Entry 8V2E (X-ray diffraction, 2.62 A resolution); this record covers chains A and C of the 3 polymer chains in the assembly.

== Chain A ==
Name: Antibody 10E8 FAB HEAVY CHAIN
Organism: Homo sapiens
Notes: antibody fragment or engineered binder
Sequence (234 residues; row label = number of the first residue in the row; a row labelled like 52A-52C holds insertion residues (52A, then the next letters in order)):
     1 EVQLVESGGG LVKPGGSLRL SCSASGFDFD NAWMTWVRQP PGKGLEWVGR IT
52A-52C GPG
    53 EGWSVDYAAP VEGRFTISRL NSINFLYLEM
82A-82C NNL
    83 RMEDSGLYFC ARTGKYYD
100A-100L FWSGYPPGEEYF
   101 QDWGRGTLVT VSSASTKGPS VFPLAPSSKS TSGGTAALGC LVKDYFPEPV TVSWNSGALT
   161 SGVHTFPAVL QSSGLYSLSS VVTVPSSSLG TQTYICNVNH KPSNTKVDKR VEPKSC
Disordered / not traced: 128-135, 189, 215-216
Disulfide bonds: Cys22-Cys92, Cys140-Cys196

== Chain C ==
Name: 10E8 epitope scaffold B055
Organism: synthetic construct
Sequence (188 residues; row label = number of the first residue in the row):
     1 ETGNVSQEDI IRALAEPLID DGMVEKEFAD HVIEREKQTP TGLQAEPVGV AIPHTMGEYV
    61 RENAISVGIL TKPVNFTGWY QSEEPVPVRV VFMLAIRNWF DITNVLNWIK RVIQDRDFMR
   121 RLLTMNDEEI YEEIYKKIKQ APNLTGIHFT KKYVRHLNGS GGSGLNDIFE AQKIEWHEGS
   181 GGHHHHHH
Disordered / not traced: 1-2, 159-188
Glycans and other covalent adducts: N-acetylglucosamine (NAG) linked to Asn75

== How chain A and chain C interact ==
Pairs across the interface (28):
  Trp33(A) with Trp99(C); Phe100(C), hydrophobic
  Arg50(A) with Phe100(C)
  Gly52C(A) with Arg97(C)
  Glu53(A) with Asn98(C); Trp99(C), hydrogen bond (side chain-backbone)
  Lys97(A) with Trp99(C)
  Tyr98(A) with Trp99(C)
  Tyr99(A) with Trp99(C), hydrophobic; Thr103(C); Asn107(C), hydrogen bond (side chain-backbone)
  Asp100(A) with Tyr80(C), hydrogen bond
  Phe100A(A) with Leu43(C), hydrophobic; Trp79(C), hydrophobic; Tyr80(C), hydrogen bond (backbone-side chain); Leu106(C); Lys110(C); Ile113(C), hydrophobic
  Trp100B(A) with Leu43(C), hydrophobic; Gln44(C); Tyr80(C), hydrogen bond (backbone-side chain); Lys110(C), hydrogen bond (backbone-side chain)
  Pro100F(A) with Thr103(C); Asn104(C); Asn107(C)
  Pro100G(A) with Trp99(C), hydrogen bond (backbone-side chain); Phe100(C), hydrophobic; Thr103(C)
Other interface residues (no listed pair), chain A (15 interface residues in all): Thr52, Gly100D, Gly100H
Other interface residues (no listed pair), chain C (15 interface residues in all): Ile109

== Overview ==
Chain A and chain C each contribute 15 residues to their interface; the contacts include 7 hydrogen bonds.
Polar contacts include Glu53(A)-Trp99(C), Tyr99(A)-Asn107(C) and Asp100(A)-Tyr80(C). N-acetylglucosamine is
covalently linked to Asn75(C).
Chain A is Antibody 10E8 FAB HEAVY CHAIN (Homo sapiens) and chain C is 10E8 epitope scaffold B055 (synthetic
construct); the structure, Crystal structure of B055 scaffold boost immunogen in complex with a mature 10E8
Fab, was determined by X-ray diffraction together with 8TZN, 8U03, 8U08 and 8SX3 from the same study.
